8GUQ - chains A and R of the 5 polymer chains in the assembly; structure by electron microscopy, 3.08 A resolution.

== Chain A ==
Protein: Guanine nucleotide-binding protein G(i) subunit alpha-1
Source organism: Homo sapiens
Reference sequence: P63096 (GNAI1_HUMAN); numbering as in UniProt (aligned over 1-354)
Chain sequence (354 residues; row label = number of the first residue in the row):
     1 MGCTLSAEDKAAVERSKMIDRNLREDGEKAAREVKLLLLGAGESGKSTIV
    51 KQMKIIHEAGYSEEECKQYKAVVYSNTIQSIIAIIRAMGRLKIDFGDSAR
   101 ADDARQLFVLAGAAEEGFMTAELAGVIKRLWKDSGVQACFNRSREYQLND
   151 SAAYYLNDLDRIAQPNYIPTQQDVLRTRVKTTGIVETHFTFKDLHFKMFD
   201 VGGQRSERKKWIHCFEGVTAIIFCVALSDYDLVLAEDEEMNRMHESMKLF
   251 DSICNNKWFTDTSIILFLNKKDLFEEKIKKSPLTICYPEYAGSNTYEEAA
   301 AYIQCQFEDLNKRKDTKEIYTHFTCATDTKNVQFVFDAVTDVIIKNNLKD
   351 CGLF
Not modelled in the structure: 1-2, 55-181, 233-239
UniProt features mapped onto this chain:
  - region: Lys-35 to Thr-48 (G1 motif), Asp-173 to Thr-181 (G2 motif), Phe-196 to Arg-205 (G3 motif), Ile-265 to Asp-272 (G4 motif), Thr-324 to Thr-329 (G5 motif)
  - binding site (GTP): Glu-43 to Thr-48, Ser-151, Leu-175 to Thr-181, Asp-200 to Gln-204, Asn-269 to Asp-272, Ala-326
  - binding site (Mg(2+)): Ser-47, Thr-181
  - modified residue: Arg-178 (ADP-ribosylarginine), Gln-204 (Deamidated glutamine), Cys-351 (ADP-ribosylcysteine)
  - lipidation: Gly-2 (N-myristoyl glycine), Cys-3 (S-palmitoyl cysteine)
  - natural variant: Gly-40 (G40C: In NEDHISB; G40R: In NEDHISB), Gly-45 (G45D: In NEDHISB), Thr-48 (T48I: In NEDHISB; T48K: In NEDHISB), Gln-52 (Q52P: In NEDHISB), Ser-75 (deletion: In NEDHISB; uncertain significance), Gln-172 (deletion: In NEDHISB), Asp-173 (D173V: In NEDHISB), Glu-186 to Phe-189 (deletion: In NEDHISB; uncertain significance), Cys-224 (C224Y: In NEDHISB), Lys-270 (K270N: In NEDHISB; K270R: In NEDHISB), Asp-272 (D272G: In NEDHISB), Ala-326 (A326P: In NEDHISB), 1 further natural variant entry in UniProt
  - mutagenesis: Gly-42 (G42R: Abolishes switch to an activated conformation and dissociation from beta and gamma subunits upon GTP binding. Abolishes interaction with RGS family members), Glu-116 (E116L: Enhances interaction (inactive GDP-bound) with RGS14), Gln-147 (Q147L: Enhances interaction (inactive GDP-bound) with RGS14), Glu-245 (E245L: Enhances interaction (inactive GDP-bound) with RGS14)

== Chain R ==
Protein: Cannabinoid receptor 2
Source organism: Homo sapiens
Reference sequence: P34972 (CNR2_HUMAN); residue numbers follow UniProt; this construct covers 1-360
Chain sequence (360 residues; each row starts with the number of its first residue):
     1 MEECWVTEIANGSKDGLDSNPMKDYMILSGPQKTAVAVLCTLLGLLSALE
    51 NVAVLYLILSSHQLRRKPSYLFIGSLAGADFLASVVFACSFVNFHVFHGV
   101 DSKAVFLLKIGSVTMTFTASVGSLLLTAIDRYLCLRYPPSYKALLTRGRA
   151 LVTLGIMWVLSALVSYLPLMGWTCCPRPCSELFPLIPNDYLLSWLLFIAF
   201 LFSGIIYTYGHVLWKAHQHVASLSGHQDRQVPGMARMRLDVRLAKTLGLV
   251 LAVLLICWFPVLALMAHSLATTLSDQVKKAFAFCSMLCLINSMVNPVIYA
   301 LRSGEIRSSAHHCLAHWKKCVRGLGSEAKEEAPRSSVTETEADGKITPWP
   351 DSRDLDLSDC
Not modelled in the structure: 1-20, 228-236, 320-360
UniProt features mapped onto this chain:
  - modified residue: Ser-335 (Phosphoserine), Ser-336 (Phosphoserine), Thr-338 (Phosphothreonine), Ser-352 (Phosphoserine)
  - glycosylation: Asn-11 (N-linked (GlcNAc...) asparagine)
  - natural variant: Gln-63 (Q63R: High incidence in Japanese depressed subjects)
  - mutagenesis: Lys-109 (K109A: No effect on agonist binding. Affects cannabinoid agonist binding; when associated with G-112; K109R: No effect on agonist binding), Ser-112 (S112G: Affects cannabinoid agonist binding; when associated with A-109), Asp-130 (D130A: Loss of ligand binding. Alters agonist-induced inhibitory effect on adenylate cyclase), Arg-131 (R131A: No effect on ligand binding. Alters agonist-induced inhibitory effect on adenylate cyclase), Leu-201 (L201P: Abolishes ligand binding and agonist-induced inhibitory effect on adenylate cyclase), Tyr-207 (Y207A: Abolishes agonist-induced inhibitory effect on adenylate cyclase. No effect on ligand binding), Ala-244 (A244E: Loss of ligand binding. Alters agonist-induced inhibitory effect on adenylate cyclase)
Disulfides: Cys-174/Cys-179
Residues lining bound ligands: Olorinab (KNF): Met-26, Phe-87, Ser-90, Phe-91, Phe-94, Phe-106, Lys-109, Ile-110, Val-113, Thr-114, Phe-117, Phe-183, Ile-186, Tyr-190, Leu-191, Trp-194, Trp-258, Val-261, Ser-285, Cys-288
What the authors report for this chain:
  - binding site for Olorinab: Met-26, Phe-87, Ser-90, Phe-94, Phe-106, Ile-110, Val-113, Thr-114, Phe-117, Phe-183, Ile-186, Leu-191, Trp-194, Trp-258, Val-261, Ser-285
  - mutagenesis - F117A: abolished signaling in response to Olorinab
  - mutagenesis - I110A, I110L, S285A: unchanged signaling in response to Olorinab
  - mutagenesis - I110L: decreased binding to Olorinab
  - mutagenesis - H95A (158-fold), V261L (10-fold): decreased signaling in response to Olorinab
  - mutagenesis - L185H: unchanged binding to Olorinab
  - mutagenesis - K33Q/V36I/C40S/K279T, L182I: decreased signaling in response to endocannabinoids
  - mutagenesis - L185H: unchanged signaling in response to endocannabinoids

== Interface between chain A and chain R ==
Contacting residue pairs - 41 pairs, chain A then chain R:
  Arg-32(A) with Ser-140(R)
  Leu-194(A) with Pro-139(R), hydrophobic
  Thr-321(A) with Gln-227(R)
  Phe-323(A) with Gln-227(R)
  Gln-333(A) with His-226(R)
  Asp-337(A) with His-219(R); Ser-222(R), hydrogen bond; Leu-223(R); His-226(R), salt bridge
  Thr-340(A) with His-219(R)
  Asp-341(A) with His-219(R), salt bridge; Leu-223(R)
  Ile-343(A) with Pro-138(R); Pro-139(R), hydrophobic
  Ile-344(A) with Cys-134(R); Pro-138(R), hydrophobic
  Asn-347(A) with Cys-134(R), hydrogen bond (side chain-backbone); Pro-138(R), hydrogen bond (side chain-backbone); Tyr-141(R)
  Leu-348(A) with Cys-134(R), hydrophobic; Leu-135(R), hydrophobic
  Lys-349(A) with Tyr-70(R)
  Asp-350(A) with Lys-67(R); Ser-69(R), hydrogen bond (backbone-side chain); Tyr-70(R)
  Cys-351(A) with Ser-69(R); Ile-73(R); Arg-131(R); Cys-134(R), hydrophobic
  Gly-352(A) with Tyr-70(R); Arg-302(R); Ser-303(R)
  Leu-353(A) with Arg-131(R); Leu-243(R), hydrophobic; Thr-246(R); Leu-247(R), hydrophobic; Arg-302(R)
  Phe-354(A) with Leu-239(R), hydrophobic; Arg-242(R); Arg-302(R); Gly-304(R)
Also at the interface, not in a pair above, chain A (24 interface residues in all): Ala-31, Tyr-320, His-322, Phe-334, Ala-338, Lys-345
Also at the interface, not in a pair above, chain R (29 interface residues in all): Asp-130, Lys-142, Ala-143, Tyr-299, Glu-305

== Summary ==
24 residues of chain A and 29 residues of chain R are in contact; the contacts include 4 hydrogen bonds and 2
salt bridges. Polar pairs include Asp-337(A)/His-226(R), Asp-341(A)/His-219(R) and Asp-337(A)/Ser-222(R). From
the paper: a binding site for Olorinab at Met-26(R), Phe-87(R) and Ser-90(R) among others; H95A and V261L of
chain R reduce signaling in response to Olorinab; 9 substitutions were tested in all.
Chain A is Guanine nucleotide-binding protein G(i) subunit alpha-1 and chain R is Cannabinoid receptor 2, both
from Homo sapiens; the structure, Cryo-EM structure of CB2-G protein complex, was determined by electron
microscopy, deposited together with 8GUR, 8GUS and 8GUT.
